Entry 4M3R (X-ray diffraction, 2.07 A resolution); this record covers chains A and T of the 3 polymer chains in the assembly.

Chain A:
Molecule: DNA polymerase
Organism: Enterobacteria phage RB69
Notes: EC 2.7.7.7
UniProtKB: Q38087 (DPOL_BPR69); residue numbers follow UniProt; this construct covers 1-903
Amino-acid sequence (903 residues; each row starts with the number of its first residue):
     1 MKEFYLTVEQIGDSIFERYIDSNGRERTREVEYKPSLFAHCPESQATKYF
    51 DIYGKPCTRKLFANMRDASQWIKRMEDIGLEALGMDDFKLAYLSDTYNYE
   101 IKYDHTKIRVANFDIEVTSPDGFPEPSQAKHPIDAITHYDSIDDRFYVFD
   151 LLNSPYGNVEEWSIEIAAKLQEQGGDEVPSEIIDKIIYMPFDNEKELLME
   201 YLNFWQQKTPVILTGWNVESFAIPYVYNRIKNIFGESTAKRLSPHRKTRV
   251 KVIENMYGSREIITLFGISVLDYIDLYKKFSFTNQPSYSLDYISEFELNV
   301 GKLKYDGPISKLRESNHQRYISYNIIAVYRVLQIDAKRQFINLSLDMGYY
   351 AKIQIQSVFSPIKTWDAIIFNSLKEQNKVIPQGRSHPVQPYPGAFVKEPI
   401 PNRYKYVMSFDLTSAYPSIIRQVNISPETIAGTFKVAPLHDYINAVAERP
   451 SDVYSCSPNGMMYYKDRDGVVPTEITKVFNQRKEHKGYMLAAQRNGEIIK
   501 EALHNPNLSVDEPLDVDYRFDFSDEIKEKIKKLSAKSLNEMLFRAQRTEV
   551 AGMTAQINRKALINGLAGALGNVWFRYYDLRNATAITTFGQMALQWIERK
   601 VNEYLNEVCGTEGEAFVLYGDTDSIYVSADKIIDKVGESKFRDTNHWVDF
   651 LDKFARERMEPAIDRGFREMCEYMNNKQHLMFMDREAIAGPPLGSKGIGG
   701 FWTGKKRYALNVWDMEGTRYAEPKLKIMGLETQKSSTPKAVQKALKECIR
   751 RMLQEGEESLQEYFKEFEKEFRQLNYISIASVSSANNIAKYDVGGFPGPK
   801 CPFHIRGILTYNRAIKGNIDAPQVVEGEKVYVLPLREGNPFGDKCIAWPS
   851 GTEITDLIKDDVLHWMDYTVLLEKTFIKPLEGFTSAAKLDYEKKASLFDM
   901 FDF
Sequence notes: engineered mutation Ala222 (Asp in Q38087), Ala327 (Asp in Q38087), Ala415 (Leu in Q38087), Ala561 (Leu in Q38087), Gly565 (Ser in Q38087), Ala567 (Tyr in Q38087)
Bound ions: Ca2+ site 1 near Glu116 (its only coordinating residue here); Ca2+ site 2: Glu172, Glu177; Ca2+ site 3: Asp411, Leu412, Asp623 (together with ATP); Ca2+ site 4: Asn505, Asn507, Lys531; Ca2+ site 5: Asp623 (together with ATP); Ca2+ site 6 near Glu716 (its only coordinating residue here); Ca2+ site 7: Leu857, Asp860, Asp861
Small-molecule neighbours: ATP (adenosine-5'-triphosphate): Asp411, Leu412, Thr413, Ser414, Ala415, Tyr416, Pro417, Arg482, Lys486, Lys560, Asn564, Thr622, Asp623
Swiss-Prot annotation at these positions:
  - region: Thr248 to Thr264 (Beta hairpin), Lys705 to Tyr708 (Binding of DNA in B-conformation), Leu897 to Phe903 (Interaction with the polymerase clamp)
  - binding site (Mg(2+)): Asp114, Glu116, Asp411, Leu412, Asp623
  - binding site (substrate): Ser414, Tyr416, Arg482, Lys560
  - site: Asp621 (Optimization of metal coordination by the polymerase active site), Lys706 (Optimization of metal coordination by the polymerase active site), Asp714 (Essential for viral replication)
Reported in the primary citation:
  - binding site for DNA template (chain T): Thr622
  - binding site for DNA primer: Thr622

Chain T:
Molecule: DNA template
Sequence (16 nucleotides; row label = number of the first residue in the row):
     3 ATGTAAGTAGTCCGCG

Chain A / chain T interface:
Contacting residue pairs (38):
  Ser360(A) with DT4(T), hydrogen bond to the phosphate
  Pro361(A) with DT4(T), phosphate contact
  Ile362(A) with DA3(T), phosphate contact; DT4(T), hydrogen bond to the phosphate
  Tyr391(A) with DG5(T), phosphate contact; DT6(T), sugar contact
  Pro392(A) with DT6(T), phosphate contact; DA7(T), phosphate contact
  Gly393(A) with DT6(T), hydrogen bond to the phosphate; DA7(T), hydrogen bond to the phosphate
  Ala394(A) with DA7(T), sugar contact
  Val396(A) with DA7(T), phosphate contact; DA8(T), phosphate contact
  Asn564(A) with DT4(T), base contact
  Gly565(A) with DT4(T), sugar contact
  Gly568(A) with DT4(T), base contact; DG5(T), sugar contact
  Ala569(A) with DT4(T), sugar contact
  Gly571(A) with DG5(T), sugar contact
  Asn572(A) with DT4(T), hydrogen bond to the phosphate; DG5(T), hydrogen bond to the phosphate
  Trp574(A) with DA3(T), stacking on the base
  Lys705(A) with DA8(T), salt bridge to the phosphate; DG9(T), sugar contact
  Lys706(A) with DA7(T), base contact; DA8(T), sugar contact
  Arg707(A) with DG9(T), phosphate contact; DT10(T), sugar contact
  Glu731(A) with DT10(T), sugar contact
  Pro799(A) with DC14(T), phosphate contact
  Lys800(A) with DT13(T), hydrogen bond to the phosphate; DC14(T), hydrogen bond to the phosphate
  Cys801(A) with DT13(T), sugar contact
  Phe803(A) with DG12(T), phosphate contact; DT13(T), phosphate contact
  Lys844(A) with DT13(T), salt bridge to the phosphate
  Lys874(A) with DG12(T), salt bridge to the phosphate
  Lys878(A) with DA11(T), salt bridge to the phosphate
Also at the interface, not in a pair above, chain A (34 interface residues in all): Lys279, Phe359, Lys363, Pro390, Tyr416, Lys734, Arg806, Pro879

Summary:
Chain A and chain T form an interface of 34 and 12 residues respectively; the contacts include 8 hydrogen
bonds, 4 salt bridges and 1 aromatic stacking contact. Among the polar pairs are Ser360(A)-DT4(T),
Ile362(A)-DT4(T) and Gly393(A)-DT6(T). From the paper: a binding site for DNA template (chain T) at Thr622(A);
a binding site for DNA primer at Thr622(A).
Chain A is DNA polymerase (Enterobacteria phage RB69) and chain T is DNA template; the structure, RB69 DNA
polymerase ternary complex with dT/dG at position n-1 of primer/template duplex, was determined by X-ray
diffraction (same publication as 4M3T, 4M3U, 4M3W, 4M3X, 4M3Y, 4M3Z and 3 further entries).
